1Y8G - chains A and B; structure by X-ray diffraction, 2.50 A resolution.

== Chain A (and B) ==
Molecule: MAP/Microtubule affinity-regulating kinase 2
Source organism: Rattus norvegicus
Notes: EC 2.7.1.37; fragment: catalytic and ubiquitin-associated domains, residues 39-364; chain B of this document is another copy of the same molecule, construct and numbering; everything in this record applies to it too
Amino-acid sequence (327 residues; each row starts with the number of its first residue):
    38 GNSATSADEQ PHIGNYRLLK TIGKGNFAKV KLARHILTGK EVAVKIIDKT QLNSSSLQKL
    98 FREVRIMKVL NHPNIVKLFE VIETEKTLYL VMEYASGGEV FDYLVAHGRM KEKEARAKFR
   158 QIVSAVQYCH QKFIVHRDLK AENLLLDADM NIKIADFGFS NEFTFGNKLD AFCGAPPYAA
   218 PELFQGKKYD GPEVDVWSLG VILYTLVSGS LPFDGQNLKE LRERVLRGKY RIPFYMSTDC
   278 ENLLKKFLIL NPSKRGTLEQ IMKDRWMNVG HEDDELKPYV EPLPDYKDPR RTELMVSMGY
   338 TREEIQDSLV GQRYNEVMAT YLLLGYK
Unresolved in the structure: 38-48, 193-205, 364 (chain B: 38-47, 193-205, 363-364)
Construct notes: insertion (38); modified residue (104, 129, 147, 187, 273, 299, 304, 332, 335, 355); engineered mutation A208 (Thr in 2052191), A212 (Ser in 2052191)
Modified / non-standard residues: Mse104, Mse129, Mse147, Mse187, Mse273, Mse299, Mse304, Mse332, Mse335, Mse355 (selenomethionine; parent Met)

== Chain A / chain B interface ==
Cross-chain cystine bridges: C210(A)-C210(B)
Contacting residue pairs (56):
  S92(A) - E257(B)
  S92(A) - R261(B)  hydrogen bond
  K96(A) - Q253(B)
  K96(A) - N254(B)
  R174(A) - K256(B)
  D175(A) - N254(B)  hydrogen bond
  D207(A) - G211(B)  hydrogen bond (side chain-backbone)
  A208(A) - Q253(B)
  F209(A) - F209(B)
  F209(A) - P213(B)
  F209(A) - P214(B)  hydrophobic
  F209(A) - D251(B)
  F209(A) - G252(B)
  F209(A) - N254(B)
  F209(A) - L258(B)  hydrophobic
  C210(A) - D207(B)
  C210(A) - C210(B)  disulfide
  G211(A) - D207(B)  hydrogen bond (backbone-side chain)
  A212(A) - L255(B)  hydrophobic
  P213(A) - F209(B)
  P214(A) - F209(B)  hydrophobic
  E219(A) - R259(B)  hydrogen bond (backbone-side chain)
  L220(A) - F221(B)
  L220(A) - L255(B)  hydrophobic
  L220(A) - R259(B)  hydrogen bond (backbone-side chain)
  F221(A) - L220(B)
  F221(A) - F221(B)
  F221(A) - Q222(B)  hydrogen bond (backbone-backbone)
  F221(A) - G223(B)  hydrogen bond (backbone-backbone)
  Q222(A) - F221(B)
  Q222(A) - G223(B)
  G223(A) - F221(B)  hydrogen bond (backbone-backbone)
  G223(A) - R259(B)
  K224(A) - R259(B)  hydrogen bond (backbone-side chain)
  Y226(A) - K256(B)
  Y226(A) - R259(B)
  D251(A) - F209(B)
  G252(A) - F209(B)
  Q253(A) - S93(B)  hydrogen bond
  Q253(A) - K96(B)
  Q253(A) - A208(B)
  N254(A) - D175(B)
  L255(A) - F209(B)  hydrophobic
  L255(A) - A212(B)  hydrophobic
  L255(A) - L220(B)  hydrophobic
  K256(A) - L220(B)
  K256(A) - Y226(B)
  E257(A) - S92(B)  hydrogen bond
  E257(A) - K96(B)  salt bridge
  L258(A) - F209(B)  hydrophobic
  R259(A) - E219(B)  hydrogen bond (side chain-backbone)
  R259(A) - L220(B)  hydrogen bond (side chain-backbone)
  R259(A) - G223(B)
  R259(A) - K224(B)  hydrogen bond (side chain-backbone)
  R259(A) - Y226(B)
  R261(A) - S92(B)  hydrogen bond
Other interface residues (no listed pair), chain A (32 interface residues in all): S93, L206, K225
Other interface residues (no listed pair), chain B (32 interface residues in all): R174, L206, K225

== Overview ==
Chain A and chain B each contribute 32 residues to their interface, with 1 disulfide bond, 16 hydrogen bonds
and 1 salt bridge. Polar contacts include E257(A)-K96(B), S92(A)-R261(B) and D175(A)-N254(B).
Both chains are MAP/Microtubule affinity-regulating kinase 2 (Rattus norvegicus). Entry 1Y8G (Catalytic and
ubiqutin-associated domains of MARK2/PAR-1: Inactive double mutant with selenomethionine) was determined by
X-ray diffraction together with 1ZMU, 1ZMV and 1ZMW from the same study.
